Entry 2OFQ (solution NMR); this record covers chains A and B.

# Chain A
Molecule: TraO
Organism: IncN plasmid R46
UniProtKB: Q79SE3 (Q79SE3_9ZZZZ); numbering as in UniProt (aligned over 177-271)
Sequence (95 residues; numbered 177 to 271; the number before each row is that of its first residue):
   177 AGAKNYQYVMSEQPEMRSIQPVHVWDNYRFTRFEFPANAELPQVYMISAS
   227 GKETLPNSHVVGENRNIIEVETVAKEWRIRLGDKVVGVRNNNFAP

# Chain B
Molecule: TraN
Organism: IncN plasmid R46
UniProtKB: Q79SE5 (Q79SE5_9ZZZZ); numbering as in UniProt (aligned over 21-42)
Sequence (22 residues; row label = number of the first residue in the row):
    21 PPPEPDWSNTVPVNKTIPVDTQ

# Interface between chain A and chain B
Contacting residue pairs - 51 pairs, chain A then chain B:
  Tyr182(A) with Asn34(B); Ile37(B); Pro38(B)
  Gln183(A) with Asn34(B)
  Tyr184(A) with Pro32(B); Val33(B); Asn34(B)
  Val185(A) with Trp27(B); Thr30(B); Val31(B); Pro32(B); Val33(B)
  Met186(A) with Thr30(B); Val31(B); Pro32(B); Val33(B)
  Ser187(A) with Pro25(B); Asp26(B); Trp27(B)
  Glu188(A) with Ser28(B); Asn29(B); Thr30(B); Val31(B)
  Gln189(A) with Glu24(B); Pro25(B); Asp26(B); Trp27(B); Ser28(B)
  Glu191(A) with Pro22(B); Pro23(B)
  Met192(A) with Pro23(B); Glu24(B)
  Gln196(A) with Val31(B)
  Pro197(A) with Val33(B)
  Val198(A) with Val33(B)
  His199(A) with Val33(B); Lys35(B); Thr36(B)
  Val200(A) with Val33(B); Asn34(B)
  Arg254(A) with Pro25(B)
  Asp259(A) with Pro21(B); Pro23(B)
  Lys260(A) with Pro23(B)
  Val261(A) with Pro23(B); Glu24(B); Pro25(B)
  Gly263(A) with Pro25(B); Trp27(B)
  Val264(A) with Trp27(B)
  Arg265(A) with Trp27(B)
Also at the interface, not in a pair above, chain A (24 interface residues in all): Trp201, Val262
From the paper, about this interface:
  - specific contacts: Tyr184(A)-Val33(B) (hydrophobic contact), Val185(A)-Trp27(B), Met186(A)-Val31(B) (backbone contact), Met186(A)-Val33(B) (hydrophobic contact), Gln189(A)-Asp26(B) (hydrogen bond), Met192(A)-Pro23(B), Val200(A)-Val33(B) (hydrophobic contact), Gly263(A)-Pro25(B), Gly263(A)-Trp27(B), Arg265(A)-Trp27(B), Glu24(B)-Met192(A)
  - interface residues, chain A: Met192(A), Val261(A), Gly263(A)
  - interface residues, chain B: Glu24(B), Pro32(B), Asn34(B)

# Overview
The interface between chain A and chain B involves 24 residues on one side and 18 on the other. The paper
describes hydrophobic contacts between Tyr184(A) and Val33(B), Met186(A) and Val33(B) and Val200(A) and
Val33(B); contacts between Val185(A) and Trp27(B), Met192(A) and Pro23(B) and Gly263(A) and Pro25(B) among
others; a backbone contact between Met186(A) and Val31(B). From the paper: interface residues Met192(A),
Val261(A) and Glu24(B) among others.
Here chain A is TraO and chain B is TraN, both from IncN plasmid R46. Entry 2OFQ (NMR Solution Structure of a
complex between the VirB9/VirB7 interaction domains of the pKM101 type IV ...) was determined by solution NMR.
